PDB entry 7RLO | electron microscopy, 2.60 A resolution | chains F and J of the 12 polymer chains in the assembly

Chain F:
Name: Translation initiation factor eIF-2B subunit delta
From: Homo sapiens
Reference sequence: Q9UI10 (EI2BD_HUMAN); numbering as in UniProt (aligned over 1-523)
Sequence (523 residues; each row starts with the number of its first residue):
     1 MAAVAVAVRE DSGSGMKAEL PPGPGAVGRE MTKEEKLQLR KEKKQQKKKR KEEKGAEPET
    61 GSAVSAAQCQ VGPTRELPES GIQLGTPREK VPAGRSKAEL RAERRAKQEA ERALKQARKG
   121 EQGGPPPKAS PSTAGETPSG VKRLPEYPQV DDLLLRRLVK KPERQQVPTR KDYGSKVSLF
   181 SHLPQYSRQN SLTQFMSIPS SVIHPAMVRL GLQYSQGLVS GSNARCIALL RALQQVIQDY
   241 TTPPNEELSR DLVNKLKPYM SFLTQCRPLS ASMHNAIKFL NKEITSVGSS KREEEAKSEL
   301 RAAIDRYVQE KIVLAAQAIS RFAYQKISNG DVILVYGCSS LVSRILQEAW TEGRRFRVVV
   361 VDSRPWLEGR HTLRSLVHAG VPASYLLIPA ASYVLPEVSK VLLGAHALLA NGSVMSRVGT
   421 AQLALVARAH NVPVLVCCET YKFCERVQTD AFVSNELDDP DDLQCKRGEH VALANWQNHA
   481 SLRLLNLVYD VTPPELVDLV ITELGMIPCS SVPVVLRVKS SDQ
Disordered / not traced: 1-166, 520-523
UniProt features mapped onto this chain:
  - region: Arg170 to Leu179 (May bind the chemical integrated stress response (ISR) inhibitor ISRIB)
  - modified residue: Ala2 (N-acetylalanine), Ser12 (Phosphoserine), Thr86 (Phosphothreonine), Ser130 (Phosphoserine)
  - natural variant: Arg209 (R209Q: In VWM4), Ala228 (A228V: In VWM4), Leu269 (L269R: In VWM4), Arg357 (R357Q: In VWM4), Arg374 (R374C: In VWM4), Cys465 (C465R: In VWM4), Tyr489 (Y489H: In VWM4)

Chain J:
Name: Translation initiation factor eIF-2B subunit gamma
From: Homo sapiens
Reference sequence: Q9NR50 (EI2BG_HUMAN); numbering as in UniProt (aligned over 1-452)
Sequence (452 residues; each row starts with the number of its first residue):
     1 MEFQAVVMAV GGGSRMTDLT SSIPKPLLPV GNKPLIWYPL NLLERVGFEE VIVVTTRDVQ
    61 KALCAEFKMK MKPDIVCIPD DADMGTADSL RYIYPKLKTD VLVLSCDLIT DVALHEVVDL
   121 FRAYDASLAM LMRKGQDSIE PVPGQKGKKK AVEQRDFIGV DSTGKRLLFM ANEADLDEEL
   181 VIKGSILQKH PRIRFHTGLV DAHLYCLKKY IVDFLMENGS ITSIRSELIP YLVRKQFSSA
   241 SSQQGQEEKE EDLKKKELKS LDIYSFIKEA NTLNLAPYDA CWNACRGDRW EDLSRSQVRC
   301 YVHIMKEGLC SRVSTLGLYM EANRQVPKLL SALCPEEPPV HSSAQIVSKH LVGVDSLIGP
   361 ETQIGEKSSI KRSVIGSSCL IKDRVTITNC LLMNSVTVEE GSNIQGSVIC NNAVIEKGAD
   421 IKDCLIGSGQ RIEAKAKRVN EVIVGNDQLM EI
Disordered / not traced: 11-23, 62-70, 79-83, 137-154, 236-296, 335-452
UniProt features mapped onto this chain:
  - modified residue: Met1 (N-acetylmethionine), Ser260 (Phosphoserine)
  - natural variant: Leu27 (L27Q: In VWM3), Gly47 (G47E: In VWM3), Ala87 (A87V: In VWM3), Arg225 (R225Q: In VWM3), Ile346 (I346T: In VWM3)

How chain F and chain J interact:
Pairs across the interface (29):
  Thr193(F) with His115(J); Asp119(J); Arg122(J)
  Gln194(F) with His115(J)
  Ser197(F) with Gly47(J); Arg122(J), hydrogen bond (backbone-side chain)
  Ile198(F) with Glu2(J); Phe3(J), hydrophobic; Val46(J), hydrophobic; Phe48(J), hydrophobic; Leu114(J), hydrophobic; His115(J); Val118(J), hydrophobic; Arg122(J), hydrogen bond (backbone-side chain)
  Pro199(F) with Glu2(J); Val46(J); Gly47(J); Phe48(J)
  Ser200(F) with Glu2(J), hydrogen bond (backbone-side chain); Arg122(J)
  Pro205(F) with Glu2(J)
  Arg209(F) with Arg122(J), hydrogen bond (side chain-backbone); Asp125(J), salt bridge
  Leu212(F) with Asp119(J)
  Gln213(F) with Arg122(J); Ala123(J)
  Gln216(F) with Ala123(J); Tyr124(J)
  Leu218(F) with Ala123(J)
Also at the interface, not in a pair above, chain F (13 interface residues in all): Val208
Also at the interface, not in a pair above, chain J (16 interface residues in all): Met1, Phe121, Lys208

Overview:
13 residues of chain F and 16 residues of chain J are in contact; the contacts include 4 hydrogen bonds and 1
salt bridge. Polar contacts include Arg209(F)-Asp125(J), Ser197(F)-Arg122(J) and Ile198(F)-Arg122(J).
Here chain F is Translation initiation factor eIF-2B subunit delta and chain J is Translation initiation
factor eIF-2B subunit gamma, both from Homo sapiens. Entry 7RLO (Structure of the human eukaryotic translation
initiation factor 2B (eIF2B) in complex with a viral protein ...) was determined by electron microscopy.
